8T46 - chains A and B; structure by electron microscopy, 3.60 A resolution.

Chain A:
Molecule: Antigen peptide transporter 1
Organism: Homo sapiens
UniProt: Q03518 (TAP1_HUMAN); residues 1-748 here correspond to UniProt positions 61-808 (UniProt number = residue number + 60)
Sequence (748 residues; each row starts with the number of its first residue):
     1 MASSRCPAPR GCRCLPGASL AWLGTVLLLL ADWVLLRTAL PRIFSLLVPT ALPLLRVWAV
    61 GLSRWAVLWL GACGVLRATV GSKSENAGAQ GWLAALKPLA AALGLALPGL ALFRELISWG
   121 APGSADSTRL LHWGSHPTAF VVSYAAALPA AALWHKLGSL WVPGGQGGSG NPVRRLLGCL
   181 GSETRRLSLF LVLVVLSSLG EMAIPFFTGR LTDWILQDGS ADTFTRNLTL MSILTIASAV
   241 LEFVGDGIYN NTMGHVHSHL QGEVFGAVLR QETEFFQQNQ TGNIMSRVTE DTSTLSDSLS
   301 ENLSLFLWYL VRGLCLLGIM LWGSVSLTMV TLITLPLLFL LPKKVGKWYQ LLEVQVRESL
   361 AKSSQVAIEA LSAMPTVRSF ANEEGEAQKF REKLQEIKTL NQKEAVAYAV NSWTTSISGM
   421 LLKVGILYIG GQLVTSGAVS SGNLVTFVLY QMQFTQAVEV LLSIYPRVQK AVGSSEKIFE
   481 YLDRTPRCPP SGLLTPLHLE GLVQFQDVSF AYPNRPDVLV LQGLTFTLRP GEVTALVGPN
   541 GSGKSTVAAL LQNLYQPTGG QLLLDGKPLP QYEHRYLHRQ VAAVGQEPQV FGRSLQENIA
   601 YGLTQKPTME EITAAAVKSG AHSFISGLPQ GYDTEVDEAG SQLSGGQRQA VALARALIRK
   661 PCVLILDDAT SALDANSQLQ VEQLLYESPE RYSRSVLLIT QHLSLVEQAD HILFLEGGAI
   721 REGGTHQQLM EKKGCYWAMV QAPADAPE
Unresolved in the structure: 1-172, 485-491, 742-748

Chain B:
Molecule: Antigen peptide transporter 2
Organism: Homo sapiens
UniProt: Q03519 (TAP2_HUMAN); numbering as in UniProt (aligned over 1-686)
Sequence (686 residues; row label = number of the first residue in the row):
     1 MRLPDLRPWT SLLLVDAALL WLLQGPLGTL LPQGLPGLWL EGTLRLGGLW GLLKLRGLLG
    61 FVGTLLLPLC LATPLTVSLR ALVAGASRAP PARVASAPWS WLLVGYGAAG LSWSLWAVLS
   121 PPGAQEKEQD QVNNKVLMWR LLKLSRPDLP LLVAAFFFLV LAVLGETLIP HYSGRVIDIL
   181 GGDFDPHAFA SAIFFMCLFS FGSSLSAGCR GGCFTYTMSR INLRIREQLF SSLLRQDLGF
   241 FQETKTGELN SRLSSDTTLM SNWLPLNANV LLRSLVKVVG LYGFMLSISP RLTLLSLLHM
   301 PFTIAAEKVY NTRHQEVLRE IQDAVARAGQ VVREAVGGLQ TVRSFGAEEH EVCRYKEALE
   361 QCRQLYWRRD LERALYLLVR RVLHLGVQML MLSCGLQQMQ DGELTQGSLL SFMIYQESVG
   421 SYVQTLVYIY GDMLSNVGAA EKVFSYMDRQ PNLPSPGTLA PTTLQGVVKF QDVSFAYPNR
   481 PDRPVLKGLT FTLRPGEVTA LVGPNGSGKS TVAALLQNLY QPTGGQVLLD EKPISQYEHC
   541 YLHSQVVSVG QEPVLFSGSV RNNIAYGLQS CEDDKVMAAA QAAHADDFIQ EMEHGIYTDV
   601 GEKGSQLAAG QKQRLAIARA LVRDPRVLIL DEATSALDVQ CEQALQDWNS RGDRTVLVIA
   661 HRLQTVQRAH QILVLQEGKL QKLAQL
Unresolved in the structure: 1-130, 682-686
Curated features (UniProtKB/Swiss-Prot):
  - region: Ile414 to Met433 (Part of the peptide-binding site)
  - binding site (ATP): Gly503 to Ser510
  - site: Asp16 (Inter-subunit salt bridge with TAPBP)
  - natural variant: Ala374 (A374T: In allele TAP2*01F, allele TAP2*01G, allele TAP2*01H, allele TAP2*02B and allele TAP2*02D), Val379 (V379I: In allele TAP2*01D, allele TAP2*01E, allele TAP2*01G, allele TAP2*02C and allele TAP2*02F), Val467 (V467I: In allele TAP2*01F and allele TAP2*02D), Ala565 (A565T: In allele TAP2*01:02, allele TAP2*01D, allele TAP2*02E and allele TAP2*02F), Met577 (M577V: In allele TAP2*BKY2), Arg651 (R651C: In allele TAP2*01:03 and allele TAP2*01G), Thr665 (T665A: In allele TAP2*02:01, allele TAP2*02B, allele TAP2*02C, allele TAP2*02D, allele TAP2*02E, allele TAP2*02F, allele TAP2*04A and allele TAP2*Bky2), Leu686 (L686LQEGQDLYSRLVQQRLMD: In allele TAP2*02:01, allele TAP2*02B, allele TAP2*02C, allele TAP2*02D, allele TAP2*02E, allele TAP2*02F, allele TAP2*03A and allele TAP2*BKY2)
  - mutagenesis: Asp16 (D16K: Complete loss of interaction with TAPBP, resulting in impaired PLC assembly and antigen presentation), Asp638 (D638A: Inactive in peptide transport when associated with 'A-734' of TAP1)

Chain A / chain B interface:
Contacting residue pairs (126):
  Ile204(A) with Leu385(B), hydrophobic
  Thr208(A) with Leu392(B)
  Thr212(A) with Gln406(B)
  Ile215(A) with Leu396(B), hydrophobic; Met399(B), hydrophobic; Gln400(B)
  Leu216(A) with Gln406(B)
  Phe224(A) with Leu396(B), hydrophobic
  Met231(A) with Leu392(B), hydrophobic
  Ser232(A) with Met389(B)
  Thr235(A) with Leu385(B)
  Ile236(A) with Leu385(B), hydrophobic
  Ala239(A) with Arg381(B)
  Glu242(A) with Leu377(B)
  Phe243(A) with Ala374(B), hydrophobic; Leu378(B), hydrophobic
  Asp246(A) with Ala374(B)
  Asn250(A) with Asp370(B), hydrogen bond
  Asn251(A) with Trp367(B)
  His255(A) with Arg363(B), hydrogen bond
  Ser258(A) with Arg363(B)
  Gln261(A) with Tyr355(B), hydrogen bond; Leu359(B)
  Gly262(A) with Lys356(B), hydrogen bond (backbone-side chain)
  Phe265(A) with Val332(B), hydrophobic; Val352(B), hydrophobic; Tyr355(B), hydrophobic
  Leu269(A) with Arg343(B), hydrogen bond (backbone-side chain); Glu348(B); Val352(B), hydrophobic
  Gln271(A) with Arg343(B), hydrogen bond (backbone-side chain)
  Glu272(A) with Arg343(B)
  Thr273(A) with Arg343(B)
  Phe276(A) with Leu339(B), hydrophobic
  Gly282(A) with Val336(B)
  Met285(A) with Val336(B), hydrophobic
  Ser286(A) with Arg333(B), hydrogen bond
  Glu290(A) with Gly329(B); Val332(B)
  Leu360(A) with Asn222(B); Arg226(B)
  Ser363(A) with Arg226(B)
  Ser364(A) with Asn250(B), hydrogen bond; Ser254(B), hydrogen bond
  Ala367(A) with Phe230(B); Leu253(B), hydrophobic
  Ile368(A) with Thr246(B); Asn250(B)
  Glu369(A) with Ser557(B), hydrogen bond; Lys603(B)
  Leu371(A) with Phe230(B), hydrophobic; Leu234(B), hydrophobic; Phe241(B), hydrophobic
  Ala373(A) with Lys603(B)
  Met374(A) with Leu234(B), hydrophobic; Phe241(B), hydrophobic
  Pro375(A) with Leu238(B), hydrophobic
  Val377(A) with Tyr566(B)
  Arg378(A) with Leu234(B), hydrogen bond (side chain-backbone); Arg235(B); Gln236(B), hydrogen bond (side chain-backbone); Leu238(B); Leu519(B); His543(B), hydrogen bond (backbone-side chain)
  Ser379(A) with Gln517(B), hydrogen bond; His543(B); Ser548(B)
  Phe380(A) with Arg619(B); Arg623(B)
  Ala381(A) with His539(B)
  Asn382(A) with Tyr566(B); Gly567(B)
  Glu383(A) with Leu234(B); His539(B), salt bridge
  Glu386(A) with Phe230(B); Leu234(B); Tyr566(B), hydrogen bond
  Phe390(A) with Arg226(B); Phe230(B), hydrophobic
  Arg391(A) with Ser231(B)
  Leu394(A) with Leu223(B); Glu227(B)
  Asn401(A) with Ser219(B); Leu223(B)
  Gln402(A) with Tyr216(B), hydrogen bond
  Ala405(A) with Gly212(B); Tyr216(B), hydrophobic
  Tyr408(A) with Gly211(B); Thr215(B)
  Ala409(A) with Gly208(B); Gly212(B)
  Ser412(A) with Ala207(B), hydrogen bond (side chain-backbone); Gly208(B)
  Trp413(A) with Ser204(B); Leu205(B)
  Ser416(A) with Ser204(B), hydrogen bond
  Ile417(A) with Ser204(B), hydrogen bond (backbone-side chain)
  Met420(A) with Glu166(B); Ile169(B), hydrophobic; Ser200(B)
  Leu421(A) with Ser200(B)
  Val424(A) with Ile193(B); Met196(B), hydrophobic; Cys197(B), hydrophobic
  Leu427(A) with Ser173(B); Met196(B), hydrophobic
  Tyr428(A) with Phe189(B), hydrophobic
  Gly431(A) with Leu180(B); Phe189(B)
  Thr435(A) with Phe184(B)
  Ser441(A) with Gln406(B)
  Gly442(A) with Gln406(B)
  Leu444(A) with Ile177(B), hydrophobic; Leu180(B), hydrophobic
  Val445(A) with Ile177(B), hydrophobic; Gln406(B); Leu410(B), hydrophobic
  Met452(A) with Glu417(B)
  His578(A) with Phe345(B)
  Ala583(A) with Ser344(B)
  Phe591(A) with Glu334(B)
  Gly592(A) with Glu334(B), hydrogen bond (backbone-side chain)
  Tyr601(A) with Phe345(B)
  Arg655(A) with Phe345(B)
  Ala656(A) with Phe345(B)
  Arg659(A) with Phe345(B)
Other interface residues (no listed pair), chain A (102 interface residues in all): Leu211, Asp213, Val240, Gly254, Glu263, Gly266, Arg270, Thr289, Asp297, Ala370, Ser372, Thr376, Ala387, Lys398, Glu404, Lys423, Val434, Val448, Leu449, Gln589, Gly602, Leu603
Other interface residues (no listed pair), chain B (94 interface residues in all): Val176, Gly181, Ser203, Leu249, Ala335, Thr341, Gly346, His350, Glu351, Tyr366, Arg369, Leu371, Leu375, Gln388, Ile414, Cys540, Val554, Phe556

In short:
102 residues of chain A face 94 of chain B across their interface, with 20 hydrogen bonds and 1 salt bridge.
Among the polar pairs are Glu383(A)-His539(B), Asn250(A)-Asp370(B) and His255(A)-Arg363(B). From UniProt: 8
ATP-binding residues and 2 mutagenesis sites on chain B.
Here chain A is Antigen peptide transporter 1 and chain B is Antigen peptide transporter 2, both from Homo
sapiens. Entry 8T46 (Transporter associated with antigen processing (TAP) in the apo state) was determined by
electron microscopy (same publication as 8T4E, 8T4F, 8T4G, 8T4H, 8T4I and 8T4J).
